Entry 7YET (electron microscopy, 3.30 A resolution); this record covers chains A and C of the 5 polymer chains in the assembly.

== Chain A ==
Protein: RNA-directed RNA polymerase L
Source organism: Ebola virus
UniProtKB: A0A1C4HDB0 (A0A1C4HDB0_9MONO); residues 1-2212 here = UniProt positions 1-2212
Amino-acid sequence (2212 residues; numbered 1 to 2212; the number before each row is that of its first residue):
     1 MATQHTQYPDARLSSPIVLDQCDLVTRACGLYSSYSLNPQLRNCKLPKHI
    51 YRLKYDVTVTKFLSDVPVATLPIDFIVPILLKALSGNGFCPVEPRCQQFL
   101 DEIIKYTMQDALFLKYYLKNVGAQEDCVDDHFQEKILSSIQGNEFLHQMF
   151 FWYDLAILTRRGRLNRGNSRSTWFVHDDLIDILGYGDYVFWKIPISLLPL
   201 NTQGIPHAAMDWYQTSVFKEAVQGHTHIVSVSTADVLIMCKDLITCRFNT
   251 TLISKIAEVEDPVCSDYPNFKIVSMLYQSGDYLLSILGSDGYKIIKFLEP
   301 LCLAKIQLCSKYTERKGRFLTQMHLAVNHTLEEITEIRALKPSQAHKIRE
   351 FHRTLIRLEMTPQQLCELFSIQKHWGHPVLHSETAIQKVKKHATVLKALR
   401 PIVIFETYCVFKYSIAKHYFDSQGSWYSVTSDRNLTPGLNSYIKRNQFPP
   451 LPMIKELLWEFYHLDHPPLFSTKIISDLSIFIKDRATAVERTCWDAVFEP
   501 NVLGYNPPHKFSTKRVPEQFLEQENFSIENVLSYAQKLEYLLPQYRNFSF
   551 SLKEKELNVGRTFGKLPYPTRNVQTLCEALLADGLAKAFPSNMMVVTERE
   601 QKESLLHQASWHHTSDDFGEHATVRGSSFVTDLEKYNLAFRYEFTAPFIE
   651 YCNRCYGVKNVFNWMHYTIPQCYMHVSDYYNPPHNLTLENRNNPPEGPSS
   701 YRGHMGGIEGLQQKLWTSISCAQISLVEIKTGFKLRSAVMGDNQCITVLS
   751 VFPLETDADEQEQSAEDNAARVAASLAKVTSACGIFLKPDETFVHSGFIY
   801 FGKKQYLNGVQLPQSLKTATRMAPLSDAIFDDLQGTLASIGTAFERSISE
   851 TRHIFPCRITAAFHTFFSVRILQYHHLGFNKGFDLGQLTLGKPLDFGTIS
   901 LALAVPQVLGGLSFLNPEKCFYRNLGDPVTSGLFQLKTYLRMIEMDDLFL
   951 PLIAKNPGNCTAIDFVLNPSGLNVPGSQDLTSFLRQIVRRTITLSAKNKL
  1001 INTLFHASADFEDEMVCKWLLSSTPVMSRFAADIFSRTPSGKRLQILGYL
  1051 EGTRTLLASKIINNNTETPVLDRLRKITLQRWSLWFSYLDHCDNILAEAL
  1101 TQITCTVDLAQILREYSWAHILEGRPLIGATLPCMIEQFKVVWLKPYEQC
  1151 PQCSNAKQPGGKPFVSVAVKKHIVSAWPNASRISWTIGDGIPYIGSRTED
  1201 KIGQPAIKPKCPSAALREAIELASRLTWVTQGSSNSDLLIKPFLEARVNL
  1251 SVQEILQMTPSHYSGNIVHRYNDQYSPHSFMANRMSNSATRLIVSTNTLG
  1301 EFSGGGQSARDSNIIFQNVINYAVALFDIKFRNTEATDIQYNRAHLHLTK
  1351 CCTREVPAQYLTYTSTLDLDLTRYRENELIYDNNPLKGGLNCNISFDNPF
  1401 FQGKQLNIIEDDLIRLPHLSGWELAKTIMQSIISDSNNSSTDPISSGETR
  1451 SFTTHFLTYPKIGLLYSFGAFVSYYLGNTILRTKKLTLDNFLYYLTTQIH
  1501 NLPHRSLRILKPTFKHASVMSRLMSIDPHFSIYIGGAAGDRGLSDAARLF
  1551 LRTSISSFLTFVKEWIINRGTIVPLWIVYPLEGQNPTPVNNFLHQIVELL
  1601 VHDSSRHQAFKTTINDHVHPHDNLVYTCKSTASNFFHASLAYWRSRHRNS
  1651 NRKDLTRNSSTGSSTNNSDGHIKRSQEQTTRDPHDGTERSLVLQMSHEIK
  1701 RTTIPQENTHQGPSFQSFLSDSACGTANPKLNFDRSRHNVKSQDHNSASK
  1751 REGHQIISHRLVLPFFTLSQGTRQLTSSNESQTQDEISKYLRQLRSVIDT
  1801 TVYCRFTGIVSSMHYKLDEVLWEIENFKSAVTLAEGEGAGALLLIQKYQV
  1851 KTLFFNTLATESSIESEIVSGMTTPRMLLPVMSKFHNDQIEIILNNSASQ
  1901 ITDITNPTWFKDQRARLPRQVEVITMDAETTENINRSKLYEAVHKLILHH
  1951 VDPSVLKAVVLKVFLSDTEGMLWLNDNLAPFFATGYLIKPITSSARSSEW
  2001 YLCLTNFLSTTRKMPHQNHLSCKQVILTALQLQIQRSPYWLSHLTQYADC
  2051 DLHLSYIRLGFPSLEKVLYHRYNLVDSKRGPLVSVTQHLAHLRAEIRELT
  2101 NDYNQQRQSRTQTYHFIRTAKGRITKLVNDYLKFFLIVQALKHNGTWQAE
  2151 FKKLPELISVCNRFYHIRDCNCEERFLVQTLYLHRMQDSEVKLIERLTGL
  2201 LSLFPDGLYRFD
Not modelled in the structure: 1-7, 513-525, 593-622, 983-1067, 1093-1310, 1353-2212
Differences from the reference sequence: engineered mutation Asp-759 (Gly in A0A1C4HDB0)
Ligand contacts: suramin (SVR; 8,8'-[carbonylbis[imino-3,1-phenylenecarbonylimino(4-methyl-3,1-phenylene)carbonylimino]]bis-1,3,5-naphthalenetrisulfon ic acid): Lys-293, Lys-296, Phe-297, Glu-299, Pro-300, Leu-303, Phe-319, Met-323, Phe-369, Lys-388, Lys-391, His-392, Asn-558, Val-559, Gly-560, Glu-634, Glu-791, Phe-793, Tyr-800
Reported in the primary citation:
  - binding site for suramin: Lys-293, Phe-319, Met-323, His-392, Val-559, Phe-793
  - conformationally variable residues (side-chain flip): Phe-793
  - mutagenesis - D742A: abolished catalytic activity
  - catalytic residues: His-1269, Arg-1270 (citing earlier work)

== Chain C ==
Protein: Polymerase cofactor VP35
Source organism: Ebola virus
UniProtKB: A0A1C4HDK9 (A0A1C4HDK9_9MONO); residues 1-340 here = UniProt positions 1-340
Amino-acid sequence (340 residues; each row starts with the number of its first residue):
     1 MTTRTKGRGHTVATTQNDRMPGPELSGWISEQLMTGRIPVNDIFCDIENN
    51 PGLCYASQMQQTKPNPKMRNSQTQTDPICNHSFEEVVQTLASLATVVQQQ
   101 TIASESLEQRITSLENGLKPVYDMAKTISSLNRVCAEMVAKYDLLVMTTG
   151 RATATAAATEAYWAEHGQPPPGPSLYEESAIRGKIESRDETVPQSVREAF
   201 NNLDSTTSLTEENFGKPDISAKDLRNIMYDHLPGFGTAFHQLVQVICKLG
   251 KDSNSLDIIHAEFQASLAEGDSPQCALIQITKRVPIFQDAAPPVIHIRSR
   301 GDIPRACQKSLRPVPPSPKIDRGWVCVFQLQDGKTLGLKI
Not modelled in the structure: 1-80, 180-340

== Interface between chain A and chain C ==
Residue-residue contacts (40; chain A residue first):
  Leu-396(A) / Thr-148(C)
  Leu-396(A) / Thr-149(C)
  Lys-397(A) / Met-147(C)
  Lys-397(A) / Thr-148(C)
  Lys-397(A) / Thr-149(C)  hydrogen bond (backbone-side chain)
  Ala-398(A) / Met-147(C)
  Leu-399(A) / Val-146(C)
  Leu-399(A) / Met-147(C)  hydrogen bond (backbone-backbone)
  Leu-399(A) / Thr-149(C)
  Pro-401(A) / Tyr-142(C)  hydrogen bond (backbone-side chain)
  Pro-401(A) / Leu-145(C)
  Ile-402(A) / Tyr-142(C)
  Ile-402(A) / Asp-143(C)
  Phe-405(A) / Tyr-142(C)
  Arg-491(A) / Pro-173(C)
  Gln-536(A) / Glu-165(C)
  Lys-537(A) / Glu-165(C)
  Lys-537(A) / His-166(C)  hydrogen bond (backbone-side chain)
  Leu-538(A) / Tyr-162(C)
  Leu-541(A) / Ala-158(C)  hydrophobic
  Pro-543(A) / Gly-172(C)
  Pro-543(A) / Pro-173(C)
  Arg-546(A) / Pro-173(C)
  Arg-546(A) / Leu-175(C)
  Tyr-642(A) / Thr-153(C)
  Tyr-642(A) / Ala-157(C)  hydrophobic
  Glu-643(A) / Thr-149(C)
  Glu-643(A) / Gly-150(C)
  Glu-643(A) / Thr-153(C)  hydrogen bond
  His-666(A) / Ala-154(C)
  Tyr-667(A) / Ala-154(C)
  Tyr-667(A) / Ala-157(C)  hydrophobic
  Tyr-667(A) / Ala-158(C)
  Pro-670(A) / Ala-154(C)  hydrophobic
  Pro-670(A) / Tyr-176(C)
  Gln-671(A) / Thr-155(C)  hydrogen bond
  Gln-671(A) / Leu-175(C)
  Gln-671(A) / Tyr-176(C)  hydrogen bond (side chain-backbone)
  Gly-703(A) / Tyr-176(C)
  Met-705(A) / Ala-154(C)  hydrophobic
Other interface residues (no listed pair), chain A (28 interface residues in all): Val-395, Arg-400, Leu-542, Arg-641, Asn-660, Arg-702
Other interface residues (no listed pair), chain C (23 interface residues in all): Arg-151, Ala-161, Pro-171

== In short ==
28 residues of chain A and 23 residues of chain C are in contact, with 7 hydrogen bonds. Polar pairs include
Lys-397(A)/Thr-149(C), Pro-401(A)/Tyr-142(C) and Lys-537(A)/His-166(C). Bound to chain A: suramin. From the
paper: catalytic residues His-1269(A) and Arg-1270(A); D742A of chain A abolishes catalytic activity.
Here chain A is RNA-directed RNA polymerase L and chain C is Polymerase cofactor VP35, both from Ebola virus.
Entry 7YET (The structure of EBOV L-VP35 in complex with suramin) was determined by electron microscopy,
deposited together with 7YER and 7YES.
